8YNK - chains B and J of the 8 polymer chains in the assembly; structure by electron microscopy, 3.62 A resolution.

== Chain B ==
Protein: Caspase-8 subunit p10
Source organism: Homo sapiens
UniProt: Q14790 (CASP8_HUMAN); residues 1-479 here = UniProt positions 1-479
Chain sequence (479 residues; row label = number of the first residue in the row):
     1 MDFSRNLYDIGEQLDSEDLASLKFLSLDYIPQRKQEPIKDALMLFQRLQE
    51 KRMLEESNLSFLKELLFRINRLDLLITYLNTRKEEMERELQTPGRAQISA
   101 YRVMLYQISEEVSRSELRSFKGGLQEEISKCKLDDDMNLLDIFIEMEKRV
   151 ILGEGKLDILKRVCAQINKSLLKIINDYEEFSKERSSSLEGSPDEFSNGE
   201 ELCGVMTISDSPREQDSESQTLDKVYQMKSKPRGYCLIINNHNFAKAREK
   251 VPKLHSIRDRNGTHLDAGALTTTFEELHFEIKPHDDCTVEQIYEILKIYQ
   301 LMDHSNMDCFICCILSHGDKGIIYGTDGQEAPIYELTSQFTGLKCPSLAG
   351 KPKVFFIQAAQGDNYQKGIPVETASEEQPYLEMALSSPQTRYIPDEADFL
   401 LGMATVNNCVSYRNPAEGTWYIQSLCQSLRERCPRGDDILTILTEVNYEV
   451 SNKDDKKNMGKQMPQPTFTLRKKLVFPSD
Unresolved in the structure: 183-479
Differences from the reference sequence: engineered mutation G122 (Phe in Q14790), G123 (Leu in Q14790), A360 (Cys in Q14790), A374 (Asp in Q14790), A384 (Asp in Q14790)
Curated features (UniProtKB/Swiss-Prot):
  - active site: H317
  - site: D216, S217 (Cleavage)
  - modified residue: S188 (Phosphoserine), S211 (Phosphoserine), K224 (N6-acetyllysine), Y334 (Phosphotyrosine), Y380 (Phosphotyrosine), S387 (Phosphoserine), R413 (Microbial infection: ADP-riboxanated arginine)
  - natural variant: R248 (R248W: In CASP8D), D285 (D285H: Associated with protection against breast cancer)
  - mutagenesis: D73 (D73A: Abolishes binding to FLASH. Induces NF-kappa-B activation), Y380 (Y380E: Phosphomimetic mutant which does not affect interaction with PIK3R1 or DISC-mediated processing; Y380F: Abolishes phosphorylation at this site ...), S387 (S387A: Impaired CDK1-mediated phosphorylation and enhanced apoptosis), R413 (R413A: Abolished ADP-riboxanation by C.violaceum CopC)
Reported in the primary citation:
  - mutagenesis - E12A/F122G/L123G, N70A/F122G/L123G, E110A/F122G/L123G: unchanged binding to CASP8 and FADD-like apoptosis regulator subunit p43 (chain J)

== Chain J ==
Protein: CASP8 and FADD-like apoptosis regulator subunit p43
Source organism: Homo sapiens
UniProt: O15519 (CFLAR_HUMAN); numbering as in UniProt (aligned over 1-181)
Chain sequence (181 residues; each row starts with the number of its first residue):
     1 MSAEVIHQVEEALDTDEKEMLLFLCRDVAIDVVPPNVRDLLDILRERGKL
    51 SVGDLAELLYRVRRFDLLKRILKMDRKAVETHLLRNPHLVSDYRVLMAEI
   101 GEDLDKSDVSSLIFLMKDYMGRGKISKEKSFLDLVVELEKLNLVAPDQLD
   151 LLEKCLKNIHRIDLKTKIQKYKQSVQGAGTS
Unresolved in the structure: 123-126, 176-181

== How chain B and chain J interact ==
Pairs across the interface (11):
  M1(B) - L115(J)
  M1(B) - C155(J)  hydrophobic
  S4(B) - L115(J)
  R5(B) - L115(J)
  R5(B) - N158(J)
  Y8(B) - S111(J)
  Y8(B) - L115(J)  hydrophobic
  Y8(B) - N158(J)
  Y8(B) - I159(J)
  L42(B) - F114(J)  hydrophobic
  Q46(B) - F114(J)
Also at the interface, not in a pair above, chain B (8 interface residues in all): Q49, E56
Also at the interface, not in a pair above, chain J (9 interface residues in all): M116, K117, D118
Interface features reported in the paper:
  - hot spots on chain B (mutagenesis) - R33D/F122G/L123G, R52D/F122G/L123G: decreased binding to chain F

== Overview ==
8 residues of chain B face 9 of chain J across their interface. From the paper: R33D/F122G/L123G and
R52D/F122G/L123G of chain B reduce binding to chain F; E12A/F122G/L123G, N70A/F122G/L123G and
E110A/F122G/L123G of chain B leave binding to CASP8 and FADD-like apoptosis regulator subunit p43 (chain J)
unchanged.
Chain B is Caspase-8 subunit p10 and chain J is CASP8 and FADD-like apoptosis regulator subunit p43, both from
Homo sapiens; the structure, Structure of the Caspase-8/cFLIP death effector domain assembly, was determined
by electron microscopy (same publication as 8YM4, 8YM5, 8YM6, 8YNI, 8YNL, 8YNM and 8YNN).
